PDB entry 1WMI | X-ray diffraction, 2.30 A resolution | chains B and C of the 4 polymer chains in the assembly

[Chain B]
Molecule: hypothetical protein PHS014
Organism: Pyrococcus horikoshii
UniProt: O73967 (O73967_PYRHO); numbering as in UniProt (aligned over 1-67)
Amino-acid sequence (67 residues; numbered 1 to 67; the number before each row is that of its first residue):
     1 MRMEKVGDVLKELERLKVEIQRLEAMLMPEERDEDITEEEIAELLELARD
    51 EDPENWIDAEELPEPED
Not modelled in the structure: 1-6

[Chain C]
Molecule: hypothetical protein PHS013
Organism: Pyrococcus horikoshii
UniProt: O73966 (O73966_PYRHO); residues 1-90 here = UniProt positions 1-90
Amino-acid sequence (90 residues; numbered 1 to 90; the number before each row is that of its first residue):
     1 MTYRVKIHKQVVKALQSLPKAHYRRFLEFRDILEYEPVPREKFDVIKLEG
    51 TGDLDLYRARLGDYRVIYSVNWKDKVIKILKLKPRGRAYK
Not modelled in the structure: 89-90

[How chain B and chain C interact]
Residue-residue contacts (9):
  Pro29(B) - Arg40(C)
  Glu30(B) - Arg40(C)  hydrogen bond (backbone-side chain)
  Glu31(B) - Arg40(C)  salt bridge
  Glu31(B) - Glu41(C)
  Arg32(B) - Glu41(C)
  Asp33(B) - Glu41(C)
  Asp33(B) - Asp44(C)
  Glu34(B) - Glu41(C)
  Glu34(B) - Lys42(C)  salt bridge

[Overview]
The interface between chain B and chain C involves 6 residues on one side and 4 on the other; the contacts
include 1 hydrogen bond and 2 salt bridges. Among the polar pairs are Glu31(B)-Arg40(C), Glu34(B)-Lys42(C) and
Glu30(B)-Arg40(C).
Here chain B is hypothetical protein PHS014 and chain C is hypothetical protein PHS013, both from Pyrococcus
horikoshii. Entry 1WMI (Crystal structure of archaeal RelE-RelB complex from Pyrococcus horikoshii OT3) was
determined by X-ray diffraction.
